PDB entry 8XAS | X-ray diffraction, 2.35 A resolution | chains C and X of the 10 polymer chains in the assembly

Chain C:
Molecule: Two-component response regulator ARR1
From: Arabidopsis thaliana
UniProtKB: Q940D0 (ARR1_ARATH); residues 1-81 here correspond to UniProt positions 221-301 (UniProt number = residue number + 220)
Amino-acid sequence (81 residues; row label = number of the first residue in the row):
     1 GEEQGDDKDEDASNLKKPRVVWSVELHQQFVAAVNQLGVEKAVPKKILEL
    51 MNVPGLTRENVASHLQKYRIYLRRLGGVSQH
Unresolved in the structure: 1-16, 80-81
Modified / non-standard residues: Mse51 (selenomethionine; parent Met)

Chain X:
Molecule: 25-nt DNA strand
Sequence (25 nucleotides; each row starts with the number of its first residue):
     1 AATCCAGATTAATCTAATCTAATCC

Interface between chain C and chain X:
Pairs across the interface (16; chain C residue first):
  Arg19(C) - DA21(X)  hydrogen bond to the sugar
  Arg19(C) - DA22(X)  sugar contact
  Val43(C) - DC14(X)  phosphate contact
  Pro44(C) - DC14(X)  phosphate contact
  Pro44(C) - DT15(X)  phosphate contact
  Lys45(C) - DT13(X)  salt bridge to the phosphate
  Lys45(C) - DC14(X)  hydrogen bond to the phosphate
  Arg58(C) - DT13(X)  sugar contact
  Arg58(C) - DC14(X)  salt bridge to the phosphate
  Ala62(C) - DT15(X)  base contact
  Leu65(C) - DT15(X)  phosphate contact
  Gln66(C) - DA16(X)  base contact
  Gln66(C) - DA17(X)  hydrogen bond to the base
  Gln66(C) - DT18(X)  base contact
  Arg69(C) - DT15(X)  salt bridge to the phosphate
  Arg73(C) - DA16(X)  salt bridge to the phosphate
Other interface residues (no listed pair), chain C (12 interface residues in all): Ala42, Lys67
Other interface residues (no listed pair), chain X (9 interface residues in all): DT20

Overview:
12 residues of chain C and 9 residues of chain X are in contact; the contacts include 3 hydrogen bonds and 4
salt bridges. Polar contacts include Gln66(C)-DA17(X), Arg19(C)-DA21(X) and Lys45(C)-DC14(X).
Here chain C is Two-component response regulator ARR1 (Arabidopsis thaliana) and chain X is a 25-nt DNA
strand. Entry 8XAS (Crystal structure of AtARR1-DBD in complex with a DNA fragment) was determined by X-ray
diffraction together with 8XAT from the same study.
